Entry 2YYI (X-ray diffraction, 1.66 A resolution); this record covers chain A.

[Chain A]
Protein: 4-hydroxyphenylacetate-3-hydroxylase
From: Thermus thermophilus
Notes: EC 1.14.13.3
Reference sequence: Q5SJP8 (Q5SJP8_THET8); residues 1-481 here = UniProt positions 1-481
Amino-acid sequence (481 residues; row label = number of the first residue in the row):
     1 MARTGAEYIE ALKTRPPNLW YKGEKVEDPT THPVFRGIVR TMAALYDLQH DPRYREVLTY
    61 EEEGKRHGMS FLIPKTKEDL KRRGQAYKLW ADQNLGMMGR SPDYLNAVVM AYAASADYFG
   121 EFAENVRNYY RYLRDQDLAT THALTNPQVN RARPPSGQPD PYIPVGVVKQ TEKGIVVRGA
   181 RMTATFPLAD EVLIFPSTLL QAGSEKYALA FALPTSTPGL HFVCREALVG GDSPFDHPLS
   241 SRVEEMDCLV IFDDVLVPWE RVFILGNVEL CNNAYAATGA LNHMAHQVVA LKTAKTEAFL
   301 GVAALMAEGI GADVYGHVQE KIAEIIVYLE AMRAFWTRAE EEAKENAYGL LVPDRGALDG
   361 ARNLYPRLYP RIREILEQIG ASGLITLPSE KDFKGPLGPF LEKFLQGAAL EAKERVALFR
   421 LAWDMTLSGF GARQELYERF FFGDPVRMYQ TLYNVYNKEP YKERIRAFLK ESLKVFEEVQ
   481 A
Disordered / not traced: 1, 197-198, 478-481
Small-molecule neighbours: FAD (flavin-adenine dinucleotide): R100, H142, A143, L144, T145, Q148, R151, T183, A184, T185, D247, I310, A312, Y315, H317, V318, Q378, I379, A381, S382, I385, R433, L436, Y437, F440, F441, G443, D444, V446, R447
UniProt features mapped onto this chain:
  - binding site (substrate): R100 to Y104, H142, S197, T198
  - binding site (FAD): H142 to L144, Q148 to R151, T185, D444 to R447
What the authors report for this chain:
  - conformationally variable residues (loop rearrangement, order/disorder transition, side-chain flip): L144, T145, R153 to Q158, S197 to T198
  - contacts within the chain: T185-D247 (hydrogen bond), R225-D247 (hydrogen bond), D247-R433 (hydrogen bond)
  - binding site for flavin-adenine dinucleotide: H142 to R151, T183 to T185, D247, A312 to V318, Q378 to S382, R433 to R447
  - catalytic residues: R100, H142 (proposed by the authors, not directly observed)
  - specificity-determining residues: S197 (by similarity / conservation)

[Overview]
Bound to chain A: flavin-adenine dinucleotide. UniProt lists 8 substrate-binding residues and 12 FAD-binding
residues. From the paper: catalytic residues R100 and H142; a binding site for flavin-adenine dinucleotide at
H142, T183 and D247 among others.
Chain A is 4-hydroxyphenylacetate-3-hydroxylase (Thermus thermophilus); the structure, Crystal structure of
the oxygenase component (HpaB) of 4-hydroxyphenylacetate 3-monooxygenase complexed with FAD, was determined by
X-ray diffraction, deposited together with 2YYG, 2YYJ, 2YYK, 2YYL and 2YYM.
